1DGR - chains A and W of the 9 polymer chains in the assembly; structure by X-ray diffraction, 2.60 A resolution.

# Chain A
Name: Canavalin
Source organism: Canavalia ensiformis
UniProt: P50477 (CANA_CANEN); residue numbers follow UniProt; this construct covers 46-223
Chain sequence (178 residues; row label = number of the first residue in the row):
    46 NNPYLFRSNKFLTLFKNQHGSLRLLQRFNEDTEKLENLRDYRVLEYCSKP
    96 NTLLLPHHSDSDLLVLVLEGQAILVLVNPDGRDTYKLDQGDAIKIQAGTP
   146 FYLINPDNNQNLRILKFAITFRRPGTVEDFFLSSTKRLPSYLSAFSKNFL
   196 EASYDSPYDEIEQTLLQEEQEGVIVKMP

# Chain W
Name: Canavalin
Source organism: Canavalia ensiformis
UniProt: P50477 (CANA_CANEN); numbering as in UniProt (aligned over 331-423)
Chain sequence (93 residues; each row starts with the number of its first residue):
   331 MQLRRYAATLSEGDIIVIPSSFPVALKAASDLNMVGIGVNAENNERNFLA
   381 GHKENVIRQIPRQVSDLTFPGSGEEVEELLENQKESYFVDGQP
From the paper describing this entry:
  - binding site for phosphate ion: R376

# Interface between chain A and chain W
Contacting residue pairs (76):
  L98(A) with L397(W), hydrophobic
  L100(A) with T398(W)
  P101(A) with T398(W)
  H103(A) with S351(W), hydrogen bond (side chain-backbone)
  S104(A) with S351(W)
  D105(A) with S351(W)
  V122(A) with V386(W); Q389(W)
  N123(A) with Q389(W)
  P124(A) with N377(W); E384(W); N385(W); V386(W), hydrophobic; Q389(W)
  D125(A) with Q389(W)
  G126(A) with Q389(W)
  R127(A) with Q389(W), hydrogen bond (side chain-backbone); P391(W)
  Q141(A) with N373(W)
  G143(A) with N377(W), hydrogen bond (backbone-side chain)
  Y147(A) with P391(W); V394(W)
  F166(A) with S350(W); N370(W)
  R167(A) with P349(W); S350(W); F352(W)
  E173(A) with M331(W)
  F175(A) with S351(W); F352(W), hydrophobic
  L177(A) with F399(W)
  S178(A) with T398(W), hydrogen bond (side chain-backbone)
  R182(A) with M331(W)
  L183(A) with M331(W)
  P184(A) with L333(W)
  S185(A) with L333(W)
  Y186(A) with L333(W), hydrophobic; P353(W), hydrophobic; L379(W)
  L187(A) with L379(W), hydrophobic
  A189(A) with L333(W), hydrophobic; R335(W), hydrogen bond (backbone-side chain)
  F190(A) with A355(W), hydrophobic
  S191(A) with R335(W)
  F194(A) with A355(W); K357(W)
  A197(A) with Q413(W), hydrogen bond (backbone-side chain); V419(W); D420(W); G421(W)
  S198(A) with A380(W); Q413(W), hydrogen bond (backbone-side chain)
  Y199(A) with L379(W), hydrogen bond (side chain-backbone); A380(W), hydrophobic; N412(W); Q413(W)
  D200(A) with N412(W); Q413(W)
  S201(A) with L409(W); N412(W), hydrogen bond
  Q208(A) with P400(W); G401(W)
  T209(A) with F399(W); P400(W); G401(W), hydrogen bond (backbone-backbone); V406(W); L409(W)
  L210(A) with F399(W), hydrophobic; P400(W); L409(W), hydrophobic
  L211(A) with P400(W)
  Q212(A) with P400(W)
  E214(A) with F399(W); P400(W)
  Q215(A) with L397(W), hydrogen bond (side chain-backbone)
  P223(A) with L397(W)
Other interface residues (no listed pair), chain A (52 interface residues in all): P145, S188, N193, E196, E205, I206, E207, M222
Other interface residues (no listed pair), chain W (43 interface residues in all): Q332, V354, L356, E375, G381, I387, I390, E405, L410, P423

# In short
52 residues of chain A and 43 residues of chain W are in contact; the contacts include 11 hydrogen bonds.
Polar pairs include H103(A)-S351(W), R127(A)-Q389(W) and G143(A)-N377(W). From the paper: a binding site for
phosphate ion at R376(W).
Here chain A is Canavalin and chain W is Canavalin, both from Canavalia ensiformis. Entry 1DGR (Refined
crystal structure of canavalin from jack bean) was determined by X-ray diffraction, deposited together with
1DGW.
